8XEH - chains E and C of the 5 polymer chains in the assembly; structure by X-ray diffraction, 2.40 A resolution.

# Chain E
Molecule: MNT
Organism: Legionella pneumophila
Chain sequence (108 residues; numbered 1 to 108; the number before each row is that of its first residue):
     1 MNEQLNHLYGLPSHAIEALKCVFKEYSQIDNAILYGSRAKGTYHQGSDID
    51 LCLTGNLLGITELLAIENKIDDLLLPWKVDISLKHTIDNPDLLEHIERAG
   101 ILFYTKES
Not modelled in the structure: 1-3, 108

# Chain C
Molecule: HEPN
Organism: Legionella pneumophila
Chain sequence (139 residues; each row starts with the number of its first residue):
     1 MTNIDVRWQQRLNNYARALQQLSLAVNLAQTRPLSDLEKQGLIQAFEFTH
    51 ELAWNVMKDYFFFQGNSAITGSRDATRESFNKGLIKEGEIWMEMIKSRNQ
   101 TSHTYNQSVADEIVKNIINFYHTSFQAFLEKMQGLKEHE
Not modelled in the structure: 1-5, 137-139

# Interface between chain E and chain C
Pairs across the interface - 25 pairs, chain E then chain C:
  Pro-12(E) / Glu-89(C)
  His-14(E) / Glu-89(C)  salt bridge
  His-44(E) / Asn-81(C)
  Gln-45(E) / Phe-80(C)
  Gln-45(E) / Lys-86(C)  hydrogen bond (side chain-backbone)
  Gly-46(E) / Phe-80(C)
  Gly-46(E) / Asn-81(C)  hydrogen bond (backbone-side chain)
  Asp-48(E) / Asn-81(C)  hydrogen bond
  Asp-71(E) / Arg-73(C)  salt bridge
  Asp-71(E) / Arg-77(C)  salt bridge
  Asp-72(E) / Arg-73(C)  salt bridge
  Leu-74(E) / Arg-73(C)
  Leu-74(E) / Met-92(C)  hydrophobic
  Leu-74(E) / Lys-96(C)
  Leu-75(E) / Arg-77(C)  hydrogen bond (backbone-side chain)
  Leu-75(E) / Met-92(C)
  Pro-76(E) / Arg-77(C)
  Pro-76(E) / Phe-80(C)  hydrophobic
  Pro-76(E) / Gly-88(C)
  Pro-76(E) / Glu-89(C)
  Pro-76(E) / Met-92(C)
  Trp-77(E) / Arg-77(C)
  Trp-77(E) / Phe-80(C)
  Lys-78(E) / Arg-77(C)
  Lys-78(E) / Glu-78(C)  salt bridge
Interface residues without a listed pair, chain E (14 interface residues in all): Ser-47
Interface residues without a listed pair, chain C (11 interface residues in all): Ile-95

# In short
Chain E and chain C form an interface of 14 and 11 residues respectively, with 4 hydrogen bonds and 5 salt
bridges. Polar contacts include His-14(E)/Glu-89(C), Asp-71(E)/Arg-73(C) and Asp-71(E)/Arg-77(C).
Here chain E is MNT and chain C is HEPN, both from Legionella pneumophila. Entry 8XEH (Crystal structure of
HEPN-MNT complex) was determined by X-ray diffraction.
